PDB entry 5FS8 | X-ray diffraction, 1.40 A resolution | chain A

# Chain A
Molecule: Apoptosis-inducing factor 1, mitochondrial
Organism: Homo sapiens
Notes: EC 1.1.1.-; fragment: catalytic domain, residues 103-613
Reference sequence: O95831 (AIFM1_HUMAN); numbering as in UniProt (aligned over 103-613)
Chain sequence (515 residues; numbered 103 to 617; the number before each row is that of its first residue):
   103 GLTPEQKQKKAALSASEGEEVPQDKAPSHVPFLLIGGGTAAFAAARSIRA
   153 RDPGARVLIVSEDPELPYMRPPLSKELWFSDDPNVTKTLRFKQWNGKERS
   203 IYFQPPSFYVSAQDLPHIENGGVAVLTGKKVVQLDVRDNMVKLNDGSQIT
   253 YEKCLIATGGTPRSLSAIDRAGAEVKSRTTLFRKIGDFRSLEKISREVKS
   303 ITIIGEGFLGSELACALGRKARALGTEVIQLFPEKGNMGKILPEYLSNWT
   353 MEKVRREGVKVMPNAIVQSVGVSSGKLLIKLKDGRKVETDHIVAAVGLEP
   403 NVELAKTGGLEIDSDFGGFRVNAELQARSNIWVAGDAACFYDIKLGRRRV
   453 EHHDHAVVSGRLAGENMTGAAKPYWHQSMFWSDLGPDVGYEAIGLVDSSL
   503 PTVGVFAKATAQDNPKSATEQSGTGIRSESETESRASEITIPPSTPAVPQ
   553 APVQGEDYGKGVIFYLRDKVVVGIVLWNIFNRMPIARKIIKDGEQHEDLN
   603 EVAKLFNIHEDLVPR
Not modelled in the structure: 103-124, 546-558, 612-617
Construct notes: expression tag (614-617); engineered mutation E308 (Gly in O95831)
Swiss-Prot annotation at these positions:
  - motif: K446 to R451 (Nuclear localization signal)
  - binding site (FAD): G138 to A142, E164, D165, R172, K177, V233, R285, D438, H454, H455, W483
  - binding site (NAD(+)): W196, E336, K342, G399, E453, H454, W483, E493, N583
  - modified residue: T105 (Phosphothreonine), K109 (N6-succinyllysine), S116 (Phosphoserine), S118 (Phosphoserine), S268 (Phosphoserine), S292 (Phosphoserine), S371 (Phosphoserine), K388 (N6-acetyllysine), T521 (Phosphothreonine), S524 (Phosphoserine), S530 (Phosphoserine), K593 (N6-acetyllysine)
  - cross-link: K255 (Glycyl lysine isopeptide (Lys-Gly) (interchain with G-Cter in ubiquitin))
  - natural variant: R201 (deletion: In COXPD6), Q235 (Q235H: In SEMDHL), D237 (D237G: In SEMDHL; D237V: In SEMDHL), V243 (V243L: In COXPD6), T260 (T260A: In DFNX5), G262 (G262S: Found in patient with mitochondrial encephalomyopathy with moderate clinical severity and slow progressive course despite early onset as well as and cerebellar involvement), E308 (G308E: In COXPD6; this construct carries the variant), G338 (G338E: In COXPD6), L344 (L344F: In DFNX5; uncertain significance), G360 (G360R: In DFNX5; uncertain significance), R422 (R422Q: In DFNX5; R422W: In DFNX5), R430 (R430C: In DFNX5; uncertain significance), 6 further natural variant entries in UniProt
  - mutagenesis: W196 (W196A: Increases protein dimerization at lower NADH levels), E413 to R430 (Disrupts dimerization. Lower efficiency in stabilizing charge-transfer complexes upon coenzyme reduction), Y443 to I445 (Disrupts dimerization. Disrupts dimerization; when associated with A-477), H454 (H454A: Allows dimerization in absence of NADH), W477 (W477A: Disrupts dimerization; when associated with A-443--445-A), S480 (S480A: Allows dimerization in absence of NADH), D485 (D485A: Increases protein dimerization at lower NADH levels), R529 (R529A: Increases protein dimerization at lower NADH levels), E531 (E531A: Increases protein dimerization at lower NADH levels), E533 (E533A: Increases protein dimerization at lower NADH levels), E535 (E535A: Increases protein dimerization at lower NADH levels)
Small-molecule neighbours: FAD (flavin-adenine dinucleotide): I137, G138, G139, G140, T141, A142, A143, V162, S163, E164, D165, R172, P173, L175, S176, K177, K231, K232, V233, A259, T260, G261, F284, R285, K286, L311, E314, N403, L406, A436, G437, D438, E453, H454, H455, D456, A458, M481, F482, W483

# Summary
Chain A binds flavin-adenine dinucleotide. UniProt lists 15 FAD-binding residues, 9 NAD+-binding residues and
12 mutagenesis sites.
Chain A is Apoptosis-inducing factor 1, mitochondrial (Homo sapiens); the structure, Crystal structure of the
G308E mutant of human apoptosis inducing factor, was determined by X-ray diffraction together with 5FS6, 5FS7
and 5FS9 from the same study.
